PDB entry 4JB8 | X-ray diffraction, 1.70 A resolution | chains A and B of the 3 polymer chains in the assembly

# Chain A
Protein: Caspase-7 subunit p20
Source organism: Homo sapiens
Notes: EC 3.4.22.60
UniProtKB: P55210 (CASP7_HUMAN); numbering as in UniProt (aligned over 24-198)
Chain sequence (175 residues; row label = number of the first residue in the row):
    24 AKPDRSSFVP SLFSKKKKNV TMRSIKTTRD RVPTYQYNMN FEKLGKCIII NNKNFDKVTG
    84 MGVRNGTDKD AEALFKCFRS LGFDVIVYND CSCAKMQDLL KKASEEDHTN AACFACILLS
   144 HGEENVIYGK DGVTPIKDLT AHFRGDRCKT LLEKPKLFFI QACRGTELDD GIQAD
Not modelled in the structure: 24-53, 197-198
Swiss-Prot annotation at these positions:
  - region: Lys38 to Lys41 (Exosite), Lys76 to Arg87 (Loop L1), Arg187 to Gln196 (Loop L2)
  - active site: His144, Cys186
  - site: Phe36, Ser37 (Cleavage), Met45, Arg46 (Cleavage), Ser47, Ile48 (Cleavage), Arg187 (Involved in allosteric regulation)
  - modified residue: Ser30 (Phosphoserine), Ser37 (Phosphoserine), Thr173 (Phosphothreonine)

# Chain B
Protein: Caspase-7 subunit p11
Source organism: Homo sapiens
Notes: EC 3.4.22.60
UniProtKB: P55210 (CASP7_HUMAN); residues 207-303 here = UniProt positions 207-303
Chain sequence (105 residues; numbered 207 to 311; the number before each row is that of its first residue):
   207 ANPRYKIPVE ADFLFAYSTV PGYYSWRSPG RGSWFVQALC SILEEHGKDL EIMQILTRVN
   267 DRVARHFESQ SDDPHFHEKK QIPCVVSMLT KELYFSQLEH HHHHH
Not modelled in the structure: 207-210, 303-311
Construct notes: expression tag (304-311)
Swiss-Prot annotation at these positions:
  - region: Val226 to Gly238 (Loop L3), Glu274 to Ile288 (Loop L4)
  - site: Tyr223 (Involved in allosteric regulation)
  - modified residue: Arg233 (Microbial infection: ADP-riboxanated arginine), Ser239 (Phosphoserine)

# Interface between chain A and chain B
Pairs across the interface - 102 pairs, chain A then chain B:
  Arg54(A) with Tyr300(B); Ser302(B)
  Thr57(A) with Lys297(B)
  Tyr58(A) with Lys297(B); Glu298(B), hydrogen bond (backbone-backbone)
  Gln59(A) with Lys297(B); Glu298(B), hydrogen bond; Tyr300(B)
  Tyr60(A) with Asp218(B), hydrogen bond; Leu295(B); Thr296(B), hydrogen bond (side chain-backbone); Lys297(B); Glu298(B), hydrogen bond (backbone-backbone)
  Met62(A) with Leu299(B), hydrophobic; Tyr300(B); Ser302(B)
  Arg87(A) with Arg233(B)
  Asn88(A) with Arg233(B), hydrogen bond (backbone-side chain); Ser234(B); Pro235(B)
  Gly89(A) with Pro235(B), hydrogen bond (backbone-backbone); Gly238(B)
  Lys92(A) with Gly236(B), hydrogen bond (side chain-backbone)
  Asp93(A) with Gly238(B); Ser239(B), hydrogen bond; Val242(B)
  Ala96(A) with Cys246(B)
  Leu97(A) with Val242(B), hydrophobic; Leu245(B), hydrophobic; Cys246(B), hydrophobic
  Cys100(A) with Cys246(B), hydrogen bond (side chain-backbone); Leu249(B), hydrophobic
  Phe101(A) with Leu249(B), hydrophobic
  Ser103(A) with Lys254(B), hydrogen bond (backbone-side chain)
  Leu104(A) with Gly253(B)
  Phe106(A) with Phe301(B), hydrophobic
  Glu147(A) with Pro227(B); Gly228(B)
  Thr163(A) with Phe219(B); Phe221(B)
  Phe166(A) with Phe219(B)
  Arg167(A) with Val215(B); Glu216(B); Phe219(B)
  Gly168(A) with Val215(B), hydrogen bond (backbone-backbone)
  Asp169(A) with Val215(B)
  Leu175(A) with Ile213(B), hydrophobic
  Glu176(A) with Ile213(B); Asp218(B)
  Lys177(A) with Asp218(B)
  Pro178(A) with Asp218(B); Leu299(B), hydrophobic
  Lys179(A) with Ala217(B); Asp218(B), hydrogen bond (backbone-backbone); Phe219(B); Leu220(B), hydrogen bond (backbone-backbone)
  Leu180(A) with Leu220(B); Ile258(B), hydrophobic; Leu299(B), hydrophobic
  Phe181(A) with Phe219(B), hydrophobic; Leu220(B), hydrogen bond (backbone-backbone); Phe221(B); Ala222(B), hydrogen bond (backbone-backbone)
  Phe182(A) with Ala222(B); Leu245(B), hydrophobic
  Ile183(A) with Ala222(B), hydrogen bond (backbone-backbone); Tyr223(B), hydrophobic; Ser224(B), hydrogen bond (backbone-backbone)
  Gln184(A) with Ser224(B); Ser231(B), hydrogen bond; Ser239(B), hydrogen bond; Phe241(B)
  Ala185(A) with Ser224(B); Ser231(B)
  Cys186(A) with Tyr229(B); Tyr230(B), hydrophobic; Ser231(B)
  Arg187(A) with Tyr223(B); Thr225(B), hydrogen bond (side chain-backbone); Val226(B); Pro227(B); Gly228(B), hydrogen bond (backbone-backbone); Tyr229(B), hydrogen bond (backbone-backbone); Cys290(B)
  Gly188(A) with Gly228(B); Tyr229(B), hydrogen bond (backbone-backbone); Tyr230(B), hydrogen bond (backbone-backbone)
  Thr189(A) with Gly228(B), hydrogen bond (backbone-backbone)
  Glu190(A) with Gly228(B), hydrogen bond (backbone-backbone); Tyr229(B); Tyr230(B), hydrogen bond (backbone-backbone)
  Leu191(A) with Tyr229(B); Tyr230(B), hydrophobic; Trp232(B), hydrophobic; His281(B); Phe282(B), hydrophobic
  Asp192(A) with Tyr229(B); Lys285(B); Lys286(B), hydrogen bond (backbone-backbone)
  Asp193(A) with Glu284(B); Lys285(B), salt bridge
  Gly194(A) with Lys286(B)
Other interface residues (no listed pair), chain A (49 interface residues in all): Leu67, Val86, Lys99, Leu142, Ile159
Other interface residues (no listed pair), chain B (50 interface residues in all): Arg237, Glu250, Leu262

# In short
The interface between chain A and chain B involves 49 residues on one side and 50 on the other, with 29
hydrogen bonds and 1 salt bridge. Polar contacts include Asp193(A)-Lys285(B), Gln59(A)-Glu298(B) and
Tyr60(A)-Asp218(B).
Chain A is Caspase-7 subunit p20 and chain B is Caspase-7 subunit p11, both from Homo sapiens; the structure,
Caspase-7 in Complex with DARPin C7_16, was determined by X-ray diffraction together with 4J7W and 4J8Y from
the same study.
